Entry 8DR3 (electron microscopy, 2.20 A resolution); this record covers chains A and I of the 12 polymer chains in the assembly.

[Chain A]
Molecule: Replication factor C subunit 1
Source organism: Saccharomyces cerevisiae
Reference sequence: P38630 (RFC1_YEAST); residues 1-861 here = UniProt positions 1-861
Chain sequence (918 residues; row label = number of the first residue in the row):
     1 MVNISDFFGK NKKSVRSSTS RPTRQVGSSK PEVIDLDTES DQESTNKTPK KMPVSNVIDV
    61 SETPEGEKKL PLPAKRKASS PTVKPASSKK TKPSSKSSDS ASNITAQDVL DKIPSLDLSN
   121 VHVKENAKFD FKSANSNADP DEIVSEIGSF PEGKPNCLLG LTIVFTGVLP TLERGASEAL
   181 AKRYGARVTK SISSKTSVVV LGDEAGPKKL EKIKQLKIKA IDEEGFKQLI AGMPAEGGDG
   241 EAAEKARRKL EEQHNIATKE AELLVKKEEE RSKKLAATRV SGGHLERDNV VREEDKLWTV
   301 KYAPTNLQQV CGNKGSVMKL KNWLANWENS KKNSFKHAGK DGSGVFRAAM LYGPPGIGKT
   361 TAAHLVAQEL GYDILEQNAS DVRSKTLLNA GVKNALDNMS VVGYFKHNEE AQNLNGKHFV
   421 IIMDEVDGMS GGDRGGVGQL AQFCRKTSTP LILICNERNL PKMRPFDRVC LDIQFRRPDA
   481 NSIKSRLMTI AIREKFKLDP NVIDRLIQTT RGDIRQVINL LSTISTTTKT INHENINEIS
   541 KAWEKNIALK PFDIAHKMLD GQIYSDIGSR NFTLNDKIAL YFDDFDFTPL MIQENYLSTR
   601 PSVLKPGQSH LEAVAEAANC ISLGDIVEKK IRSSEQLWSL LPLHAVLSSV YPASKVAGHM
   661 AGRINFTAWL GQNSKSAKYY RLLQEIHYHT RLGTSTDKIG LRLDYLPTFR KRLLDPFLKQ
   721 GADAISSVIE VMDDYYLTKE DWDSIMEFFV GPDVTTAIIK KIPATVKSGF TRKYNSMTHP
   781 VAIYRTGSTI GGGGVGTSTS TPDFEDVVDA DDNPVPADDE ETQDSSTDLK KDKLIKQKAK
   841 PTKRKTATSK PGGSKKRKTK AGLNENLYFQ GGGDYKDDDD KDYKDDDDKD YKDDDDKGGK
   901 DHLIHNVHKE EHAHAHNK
Unresolved in the structure: 1-102, 119-148, 282-287, 408-412, 787-918
Differences from the reference sequence: expression tag (862-918)
Ion coordination: Mg2+: Thr-360 (together with ATP-gamma-S)
Small-molecule neighbours: ATP-gamma-S (AGS; phosphothiophosphoric acid-adenylate ester): Thr-299, Tyr-302, Ala-303, Pro-304, Gln-309, Val-310, Cys-311, Pro-354, Pro-355, Gly-356, Ile-357, Gly-358, Lys-359, Thr-360, Thr-361, Asn-456, Arg-486, Ile-514, Arg-515, Ile-518
From the paper describing this entry:
  - binding site for the 13-nt DNA strand: Gly-167, Arg-174, Lys-208, Lys-209, Lys-314, Gly-315, His-556, Ile-664
  - binding site for the 13-nt DNA strand: Thr-189, Lys-190, Ser-191, Ser-193, Ser-194, Asn-459, Gln-474, Arg-477, Phe-552, Phe-587, Phe-666, Leu-670

[Chain I]
Molecule: 19-nt DNA strand
Sequence (19 nucleotides; each row starts with the number of its first residue):
    10 TTTCGGGGGG GCCGGGGGG

[Interface between chain A and chain I]
Pairs across the interface - 14 pairs, chain A then chain I:
  Ser-384(A) / DG19(I)  phosphate contact
  Ser-384(A) / DG20(I)  hydrogen bond to the phosphate
  Thr-386(A) / DG20(I)  hydrogen bond to the phosphate
  Arg-434(A) / DG18(I)  base contact
  Asp-586(A) / DT10(I)  base contact
  Leu-590(A) / DT10(I)  base contact
  Arg-632(A) / DT11(I)  hydrogen bond to the base
  Arg-632(A) / DT12(I)  hydrogen bond to the base
  Ser-633(A) / DT12(I)  sugar contact
  Ser-634(A) / DT12(I)  phosphate contact
  Ser-634(A) / DC13(I)  sugar contact
  Gln-636(A) / DC13(I)  base contact
  Trp-669(A) / DT10(I)  base contact
  Leu-670(A) / DT10(I)  base contact
Also at the interface, not in a pair above, chain A (13 interface residues in all): Lys-629, Asn-673

[In short]
13 residues of chain A and 7 residues of chain I are in contact; the contacts include 4 hydrogen bonds. Polar
pairs include Arg-632(A)/DT11(I), Arg-632(A)/DT12(I) and Ser-384(A)/DG20(I). Bound to chain A: ATP-gamma-S.
The paper reports a binding site for the 13-nt DNA strand at Gly-167(A), Arg-174(A) and Lys-208(A) among
others.
Chain A is Replication factor C subunit 1 (Saccharomyces cerevisiae) and chain I is a 19-nt DNA strand; the
structure, Closed state of RFC:PCNA bound to a 3' ss/dsDNA junction (DNA2) with NTD, was determined by
electron microscopy together with 8DQW, 8DQX, 8DQZ, 8DR0, 8DR1, 8DR4 and 3 further entries from the same
study.
